PDB entry 6EWL | X-ray diffraction, 1.40 A resolution | chain A

[Chain A]
Molecule: Centrosomal protein 120
Organism: Danio rerio
UniProt: A0A0G2KI14 (A0A0G2KI14_DANRE); residue numbers follow UniProt; this construct covers 1-136
Amino-acid sequence (139 residues; numbered -2 to 136; the number before each row is that of its first residue; numbers below 1 keep their minus sign (Gly-2 is residue -2)):
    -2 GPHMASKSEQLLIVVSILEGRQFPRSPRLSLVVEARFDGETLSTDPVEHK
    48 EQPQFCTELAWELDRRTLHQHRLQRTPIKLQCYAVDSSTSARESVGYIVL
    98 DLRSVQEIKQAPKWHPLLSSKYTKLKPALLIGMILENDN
Unresolved in the structure: 135-136
Construct notes: expression tag (-2 to 0); conflict His66 (Leu in A0A0G2KI14), Gln67 (Ser in A0A0G2KI14), His68 (Arg in A0A0G2KI14)
Modified residues: Cys53 (S-hydroxycysteine; CSO)

[Overview]
Chain A is Centrosomal protein 120 (Danio rerio); the structure, Danio rerio CEP120 first C2 domain (C2A), was
determined by X-ray diffraction (same publication as 6EWG, 6EWH, 6EWI and 6EWP).
